PDB entry 6Q0V | X-ray diffraction, 2.90 A resolution | chains B and C of the 5 polymer chains in the assembly

[Chain B]
Molecule: DDB1- and CUL4-associated factor 15
Source organism: Homo sapiens
Notes: fragment: N-terminal domain
Reference sequence: Q66K64 (DCA15_HUMAN); residues 34-260 here = UniProt positions 34-260
Sequence (276 residues; each row starts with the number of its first residue; numbers below 1 keep their minus sign (Met-15 is residue -15)):
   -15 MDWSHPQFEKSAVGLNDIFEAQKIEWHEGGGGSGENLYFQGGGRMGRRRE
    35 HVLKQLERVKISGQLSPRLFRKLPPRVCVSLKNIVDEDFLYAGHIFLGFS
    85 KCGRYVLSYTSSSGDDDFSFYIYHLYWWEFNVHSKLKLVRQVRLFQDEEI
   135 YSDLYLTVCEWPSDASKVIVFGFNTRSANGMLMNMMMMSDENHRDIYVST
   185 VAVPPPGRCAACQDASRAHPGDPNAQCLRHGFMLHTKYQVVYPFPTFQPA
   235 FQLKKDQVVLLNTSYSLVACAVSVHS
Not modelled in the structure: -15 to 32, 98-102, 164-170, 201-207, 260
Construct notes: initiating methionine (-15); expression tag (-14 to 33)
Metal / ion sites: Zn2+: Cys193, Cys196, Cys211, His214
Small-molecule neighbours: Tasisulam (P7M; N-[(5-bromothiophen-2-yl)sulfonyl]-2,4-dichlorobenzamide): Thr230, Phe231, Gln232, Pro233, Ala234, Phe235
What the authors report for this chain:
  - binding site for Tasisulam: Ala234, Phe235

[Chain C]
Molecule: DDB1- and CUL4-associated factor 15
Source organism: Homo sapiens
Notes: fragment: C-terminal domain
Reference sequence: Q66K64 (DCA15_HUMAN); residues 383-600 here = UniProt positions 383-600
Sequence (263 residues; each row starts with the number of its first residue):
   338 MDWSHPQFEKSAVGLNDIFEAQKIEWHEGGGGSGENLYFQGGGRMEPGYV
   388 NYTKLYYVLESGEGTEPEDELEDDKISLPFVVTDLRGRNLRPMRERTAVQ
   438 GQYLTVEQLTLDFEYVINEVIRHDATWGHQFCSFSDYDIVILEVCPETNQ
   488 VLINIGLLLLAFPSPTEEGQLRPKTYHTSLKVAWDLNTGIFETVSVGDLT
   538 EVKGQTSGSVWSSYRKSCVDMVMKWLVPESSGRYVNRMTNEALHKGCSLK
   588 VLADSERYTWIVL
Not modelled in the structure: 338-382, 397-413, 504-507, 580-584
Construct notes: initiating methionine (338); expression tag (339-382)
Small-molecule neighbours: Tasisulam (P7M; N-[(5-bromothiophen-2-yl)sulfonyl]-2,4-dichlorobenzamide): Arg552, Val556, Val559, Leu563

[Interface between chain B and chain C]
Residue-residue contacts (155; chain B residue first):
  Pro51(B) with Glu593(C); Tyr595(C), hydrogen bond (backbone-side chain)
  Phe54(B) with Tyr595(C), hydrogen bond (backbone-side chain)
  Arg55(B) with Tyr595(C), hydrogen bond (backbone-side chain)
  Pro59(B) with Tyr595(C); Trp597(C), hydrophobic
  Arg60(B) with Tyr595(C), hydrogen bond (backbone-backbone)
  Val61(B) with Tyr595(C), hydrogen bond (backbone-backbone); Thr596(C); Trp597(C), hydrogen bond (backbone-backbone)
  Cys62(B) with Trp597(C)
  Val63(B) with Trp597(C), hydrogen bond (backbone-backbone); Ile598(C); Val599(C), hydrogen bond (backbone-backbone)
  Ser64(B) with Val599(C)
  Leu65(B) with Ile598(C), hydrophobic; Val599(C), hydrogen bond (backbone-backbone); Leu600(C), hydrophobic
  Ile68(B) with Ile598(C), hydrophobic
  Ile79(B) with Asn577(C); Ala579(C), hydrophobic
  Phe80(B) with Asn577(C), hydrogen bond (backbone-side chain); Leu589(C), hydrophobic
  Leu81(B) with Met575(C); Thr576(C); Asn577(C); Leu589(C)
  Gly82(B) with Met575(C); Leu589(C)
  Phe83(B) with Asn573(C), hydrogen bond (backbone-side chain); Met575(C); Leu589(C); Ala590(C); Asp591(C); Ile598(C), hydrophobic
  Lys85(B) with Gly569(C); Arg570(C); Tyr571(C), hydrogen bond (side chain-backbone); Asn573(C); Arg594(C)
  Gly87(B) with Asp591(C); Arg594(C)
  Leu91(B) with Met575(C), hydrophobic
  Tyr93(B) with Asn577(C)
  Phe114(B) with Thr596(C); Ile598(C), hydrophobic
  Arg124(B) with Leu422(C)
  Val126(B) with Leu422(C), hydrophobic
  Gln130(B) with Gly424(C)
  Leu140(B) with Thr576(C), hydrogen bond (backbone-side chain)
  Thr141(B) with Arg574(C); Met575(C)
  Val142(B) with Asn573(C); Arg574(C); Met575(C), hydrogen bond (backbone-backbone)
  Cys143(B) with Asn573(C)
  Glu144(B) with Val572(C); Asn573(C), hydrogen bond
  Pro146(B) with Gly569(C); Arg570(C); Tyr571(C); Val572(C), hydrophobic
  Ser147(B) with Arg570(C), hydrogen bond
  Ala195(B) with Gln439(C)
  Asn208(B) with Arg423(C)
  Ala209(B) with Arg423(C)
  Cys211(B) with Gln439(C)
  Leu212(B) with Tyr394(C); Leu427(C), hydrophobic; Gln439(C), hydrogen bond (backbone-side chain); Tyr440(C); Leu441(C)
  Arg213(B) with Gln437(C); Gln439(C)
  Gly215(B) with Leu422(C)
  Phe216(B) with Thr420(C); Leu422(C); Leu441(C), hydrophobic
  Met217(B) with Val419(C); Thr420(C), hydrogen bond (backbone-backbone); Asp421(C)
  Leu218(B) with Phe417(C), hydrophobic; Val443(C), hydrophobic
  His219(B) with Pro416(C); Phe417(C); Val418(C), hydrogen bond (backbone-backbone); Thr420(C)
  Thr220(B) with Leu415(C); Pro416(C), hydrogen bond (side chain-backbone); Phe417(C)
  Tyr222(B) with Leu415(C), hydrophobic
  Tyr226(B) with Asp473(C); Ser544(C); Gly545(C), hydrogen bond (side chain-backbone); Trp548(C)
  Pro227(B) with Asp475(C); Trp548(C); Arg552(C)
  Phe228(B) with Arg552(C), hydrogen bond (backbone-side chain)
  Thr230(B) with Val477(C); Arg552(C)
  Gln232(B) with Val477(C); Ile478(C), hydrogen bond (side chain-backbone)
  Pro233(B) with Val572(C)
  Ala234(B) with Val572(C)
  Phe235(B) with Ile478(C); Leu479(C); Glu480(C); Val481(C); Val559(C), hydrophobic
  Leu237(B) with Val572(C)
  Lys238(B) with Glu480(C), salt bridge; Val481(C); Arg570(C)
  Lys239(B) with Pro483(C), hydrogen bond (side chain-backbone); Asn486(C), hydrogen bond
  Asp240(B) with Arg570(C), salt bridge
  Leu244(B) with Val481(C), hydrophobic; Val488(C), hydrophobic
  Asn246(B) with Phe450(C); Ile476(C), hydrogen bond (side chain-backbone)
  Ser248(B) with Phe450(C); Tyr474(C)
  Tyr249(B) with Asp449(C); Phe450(C), hydrogen bond (backbone-backbone); Tyr474(C)
  Ser250(B) with Leu448(C); Phe450(C)
  Leu251(B) with Leu446(C); Thr447(C); Leu448(C), hydrogen bond (backbone-backbone); Phe450(C); Trp521(C), hydrophobic
  Val252(B) with Leu415(C), hydrophobic; Leu446(C); Thr447(C)
  Ala253(B) with Glu444(C); Gln445(C); Leu446(C), hydrogen bond (backbone-backbone); Leu523(C), hydrophobic
  Cys254(B) with Phe417(C), hydrophobic; Glu444(C)
  Ala255(B) with Thr442(C); Val443(C); Glu444(C), hydrogen bond (backbone-backbone)
  Val256(B) with Thr442(C)
  Ser257(B) with Tyr440(C); Leu441(C); Thr442(C), hydrogen bond (backbone-backbone)
  Val258(B) with Tyr440(C); Leu441(C), hydrophobic
  His259(B) with Gln437(C), hydrogen bond (backbone-side chain); Gln439(C); Tyr440(C), hydrogen bond (backbone-backbone); Thr442(C), hydrogen bond
Interface residues without a listed pair, chain B (85 interface residues in all): Leu57, Pro58, Ser84, Cys86, Val90, Trp145, Val185, Gln210, His214, Lys221, Pro229, Phe231, Gln236, Leu245, Thr247
Interface residues without a listed pair, chain C (69 interface residues in all): Ser414, Glu451, Ile490, Leu586

[Overview]
The interface between chain B and chain C involves 85 residues on one side and 69 on the other; the contacts
include 34 hydrogen bonds and 2 salt bridges. Polar pairs include Lys238(B)-Glu480(C), Asp240(B)-Arg570(C) and
Pro51(B)-Tyr595(C). Tasisulam is bound between chain B and chain C. The paper reports a binding site for
Tasisulam at Ala234(B) and Phe235(B).
Here chain B is DDB1- and CUL4-associated factor 15 and chain C is DDB1- and CUL4-associated factor 15, both
from Homo sapiens. Entry 6Q0V (Structure of DDB1-DDA1-DCAF15 complex bound to tasisulam and RBM39) was
determined by X-ray diffraction together with 6Q0R and 6Q0W from the same study.
